PDB entry 4P2O | X-ray diffraction, 2.60 A resolution | chains C and P of the 5 polymer chains in the assembly

# Chain C
Molecule: 2B4 T-cell receptor alpha chain
From: Mus musculus
Sequence (220 residues; each row starts with the number of its first residue; numbers below 1 keep their minus sign (Ala-5 is residue -5)):
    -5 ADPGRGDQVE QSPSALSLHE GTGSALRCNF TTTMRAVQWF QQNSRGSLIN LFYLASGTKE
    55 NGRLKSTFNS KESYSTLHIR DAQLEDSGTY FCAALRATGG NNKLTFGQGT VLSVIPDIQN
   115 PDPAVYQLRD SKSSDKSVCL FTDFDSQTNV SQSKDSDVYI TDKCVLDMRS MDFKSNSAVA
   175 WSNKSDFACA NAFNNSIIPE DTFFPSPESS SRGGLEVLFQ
Disordered / not traced: -5 to 1, 202-214
Cystine bridges: Cys22-Cys86, Cys133-Cys183
Covalently attached groups: N-acetylglucosamine (NAG) linked to Asn23, Asn143

# Chain P
Molecule: 2A peptide
From: synthetic construct
Sequence (22 residues; numbered -6 to 16; 1 number in that range is skipped by the numbering (no residue carries it; nothing is unmodelled there); the number before each row is that of its first residue; numbers below 1 keep their minus sign (Ala-6 is residue -6)):
    -6 ADPADP
     1 LAFFSSAIKG GGGSLV
Disordered / not traced: -6 to -5

# How chain C and chain P interact
Residue-residue contacts - 8 pairs, chain C then chain P:
  Arg29(C) - Phe3(P)  hydrogen bond (side chain-backbone)
  Arg29(C) - Ser5(P)
  Ala91(C) - Ala2(P)
  Ala91(C) - Phe3(P)  hydrogen bond (backbone-backbone)
  Thr92(C) - Pro-1(P)
  Thr92(C) - Leu1(P)
  Thr92(C) - Ala2(P)
  Gly93(C) - Phe3(P)
Interface residues without a listed pair, chain P (6 interface residues in all): Phe4
The authors on this interface:
  - interface residues, chain C: Arg29(C)

# Summary
Chain C and chain P form an interface of 4 and 6 residues respectively; the contacts include 2 hydrogen bonds.
Among the polar pairs are Arg29(C)-Phe3(P) and Ala91(C)-Phe3(P). Covalently linked N-acetylglucosamine: at
Asn23(C) and Asn143(C). From the paper: the interface residue Arg29(C).
Here chain C is 2B4 T-cell receptor alpha chain (Mus musculus) and chain P is 2A peptide (synthetic
construct). Entry 4P2O (Crystal structure of the 2B4 TCR in complex with 2A/I-Ek) was determined by X-ray
diffraction (same publication as 4P2Q and 4P2R).
